PDB entry 7PUA | electron microscopy, 3.60 A resolution | chains CA and F3 of the 84 polymer chains in the assembly

# Chain CA
Molecule: 9S rRNA
From: Trypanosoma brucei brucei
Sequence (621 nucleotides; numbered 1 to 621; the number before each row is that of its first residue):
     1 UAAAUUAUGGUCAAUUGUUAGUAUUCAUAUUAAUUUUUUUAAAUGUUUUA
    51 UCAUUUUAUAAAGGUUUAUUUUUGAAAGAUUUUUUGUAUAAAAUUUUAGG
   101 AAUAGUUAAUAAUAAUUUAUAAUUUUGAUUAGAUUGUUUUGUUAAUGCUA
   151 UUAGAUGGGUGUGGAAAAAUAAAAAAAAUAAUUAAUAUAUAUCAAUAAUA
   201 AAUUAAAUUAAUCUAUUAGUCAGAAAUGGAUGCCAGCCGUUGCGGUAAUU
   251 UCUAUGCUUUUAAAUAUUAUACAAUUAUCAUAUUAAAUUGUUAAGUGCUG
   301 AUUUAACCAAUAAAAAUAUAAAUAAUUUUUAUUUGUUUUUAAACACCAUU
   351 AGGUAUAUGCAAAUAUAAAAUUAUAGUAAUUAUAAAUUAUAUUAUAUUAU
   401 AUUUAUUCAUAUAAUUAAUAGGAUAAUAUUUGUAGUUUUUGAUACCAUGA
   451 UAAGGAUUAUAAAUUGAAAGUGUUAAUAUCAUAAUCAAAAUUUAUUAUUU
   501 AUAUUAAAUAUGUAUGUGUAGAUAAAAUAAGAAAUUAAAAAGGUAUUGUU
   551 GCCCACCAAUUUUUAUAAUAAAAAUAACGUGCAGUAAUUAAUAUAUUUAU
   601 AAAAAUAUAUUUUUUUUUUUU
Unresolved in the structure: 186-197, 208-215, 274-284, 330-344, 357-401, 533-551, 612-621
Sequence notes: expression tag (614-621)
Metal / ion sites: Mg2+ site 1 near U65 (its only coordinating residue here); Mg2+ site 2: A68, U94, U95; Mg2+ site 3 near A76 (its only coordinating residue here); Mg2+ site 4 near A128 (its only coordinating residue here)

# Chain F3
Name: mt-SAF3
From: Trypanosoma brucei brucei
UniProt: Q38E61 (Q38E61_TRYB2); residues 1-966 here = UniProt positions 1-966
Amino-acid sequence (966 residues; numbered 1 to 966; the number before each row is that of its first residue):
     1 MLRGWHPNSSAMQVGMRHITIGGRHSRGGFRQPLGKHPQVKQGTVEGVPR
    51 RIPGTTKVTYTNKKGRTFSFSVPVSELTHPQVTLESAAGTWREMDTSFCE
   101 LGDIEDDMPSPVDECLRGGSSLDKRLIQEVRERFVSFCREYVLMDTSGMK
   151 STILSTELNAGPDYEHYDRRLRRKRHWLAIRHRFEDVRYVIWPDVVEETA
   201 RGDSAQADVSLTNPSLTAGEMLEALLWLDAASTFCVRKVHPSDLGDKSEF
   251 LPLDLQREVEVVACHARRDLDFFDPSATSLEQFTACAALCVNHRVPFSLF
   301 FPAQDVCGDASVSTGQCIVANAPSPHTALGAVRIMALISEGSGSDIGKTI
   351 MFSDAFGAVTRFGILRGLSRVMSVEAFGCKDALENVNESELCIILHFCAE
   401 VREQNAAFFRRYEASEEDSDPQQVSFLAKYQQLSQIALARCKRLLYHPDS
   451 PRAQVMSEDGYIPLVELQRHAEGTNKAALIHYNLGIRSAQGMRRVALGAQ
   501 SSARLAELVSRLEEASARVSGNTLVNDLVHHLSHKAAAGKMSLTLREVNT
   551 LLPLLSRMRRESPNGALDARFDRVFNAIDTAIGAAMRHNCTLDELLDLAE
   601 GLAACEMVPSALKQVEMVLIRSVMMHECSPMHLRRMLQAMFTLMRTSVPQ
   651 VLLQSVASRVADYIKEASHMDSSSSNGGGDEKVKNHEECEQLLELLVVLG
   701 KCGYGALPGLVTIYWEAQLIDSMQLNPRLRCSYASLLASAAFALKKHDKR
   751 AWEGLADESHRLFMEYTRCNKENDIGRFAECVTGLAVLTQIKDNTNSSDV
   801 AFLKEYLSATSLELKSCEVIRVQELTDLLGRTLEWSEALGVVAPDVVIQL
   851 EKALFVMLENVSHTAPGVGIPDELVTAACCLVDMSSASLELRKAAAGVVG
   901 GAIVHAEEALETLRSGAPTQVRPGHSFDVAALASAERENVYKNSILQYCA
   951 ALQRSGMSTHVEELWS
Unresolved in the structure: 1-48, 676-680, 965-966
Sequence notes: conflict Thr-44 (Ala in Q38E61), Val-190 (Ile in Q38E61), Ala-303 (Ser in Q38E61), Asp-418 (Asn in Q38E61)

# How chain CA and chain F3 interact
Pairs across the interface (41; chain CA residue first):
  A104(CA) with His-166(F3), sugar contact; Arg-169(F3), hydrogen bond to the sugar
  G105(CA) with Gly-148(F3), hydrogen bond to the base; Asp-168(F3), hydrogen bond to the base; Arg-169(F3), hydrogen bond to the sugar
  U106(CA) with Lys-150(F3), base contact; Thr-152(F3), base contact; Arg-169(F3), hydrogen bond to the sugar; Arg-170(F3), hydrogen bond to the base
  U107(CA) with Lys-150(F3), base contact
  A111(CA) with Gln-500(F3), base contact; Ser-501(F3), base contact
  A112(CA) with Arg-493(F3), sugar contact
  U113(CA) with Gly-491(F3), base contact; Met-492(F3), hydrogen bond to the base; Arg-493(F3), salt bridge to the phosphate
  A114(CA) with Ala-489(F3), hydrogen bond to the base; Gly-491(F3), hydrogen bond to the base
  U116(CA) with Val-142(F3), base contact; Thr-146(F3), sugar contact; Arg-173(F3), hydrogen bond to the base; Phe-234(F3), base contact
  U117(CA) with Arg-173(F3), salt bridge to the phosphate
  U118(CA) with Arg-237(F3), phosphate contact; Lys-238(F3), phosphate contact
  A119(CA) with Lys-238(F3), salt bridge to the phosphate
  U120(CA) with Ile-153(F3), phosphate contact; Lys-238(F3), salt bridge to the phosphate
  G161(CA) with His-481(F3), sugar contact
  U162(CA) with Ile-480(F3), phosphate contact; His-481(F3), salt bridge to the phosphate; Tyr-482(F3), hydrogen bond to the phosphate
  A565(CA) with Lys-64(F3), base contact
  U566(CA) with Arg-66(F3), hydrogen bond to the base
  A567(CA) with Arg-66(F3), salt bridge to the phosphate
  A568(CA) with Tyr-60(F3), phosphate contact; Phe-68(F3), sugar contact; Phe-70(F3), base contact
  U569(CA) with Tyr-60(F3), hydrogen bond to the phosphate; Asn-62(F3), hydrogen bond to the phosphate; Phe-68(F3), phosphate contact
Interface residues without a listed pair, chain CA (23 interface residues in all): A121, G163, A570
Interface residues without a listed pair, chain F3 (35 interface residues in all): Met-149, Leu-154, Cys-235, Leu-479, Asn-483, Gln-490

# Summary
The interface between chain CA and chain F3 involves 23 residues on one side and 35 on the other, with 14
hydrogen bonds and 6 salt bridges. Polar contacts include G105(CA)/Gly-148(F3), G105(CA)/Asp-168(F3) and
U106(CA)/Arg-170(F3). The Mg2+ site 2 is built by A68(CA), U94(CA) and U95(CA).
Here chain CA is 9S rRNA and chain F3 is mt-SAF3, both from Trypanosoma brucei brucei. Entry 7PUA (Middle
assembly intermediate of the Trypanosoma brucei mitoribosomal small subunit) was determined by electron
microscopy (same publication as 7PUB).
